PDB entry 3HQV | fiber diffraction, 5.16 A resolution (low resolution: residue-level contacts below are approximate; hydrogen-bond / salt-bridge calls are withheld) | chains A and B of the 3 polymer chains in the assembly

Chain A:
Protein: Collagen alpha-1(I) chain
From: Rattus norvegicus
Reference sequence: P02454 (CO1A1_RAT); residues 1-1056 here correspond to UniProt positions 152-1207 (UniProt number = residue number + 151)
Amino-acid sequence (1056 residues; each row starts with the number of its first residue):
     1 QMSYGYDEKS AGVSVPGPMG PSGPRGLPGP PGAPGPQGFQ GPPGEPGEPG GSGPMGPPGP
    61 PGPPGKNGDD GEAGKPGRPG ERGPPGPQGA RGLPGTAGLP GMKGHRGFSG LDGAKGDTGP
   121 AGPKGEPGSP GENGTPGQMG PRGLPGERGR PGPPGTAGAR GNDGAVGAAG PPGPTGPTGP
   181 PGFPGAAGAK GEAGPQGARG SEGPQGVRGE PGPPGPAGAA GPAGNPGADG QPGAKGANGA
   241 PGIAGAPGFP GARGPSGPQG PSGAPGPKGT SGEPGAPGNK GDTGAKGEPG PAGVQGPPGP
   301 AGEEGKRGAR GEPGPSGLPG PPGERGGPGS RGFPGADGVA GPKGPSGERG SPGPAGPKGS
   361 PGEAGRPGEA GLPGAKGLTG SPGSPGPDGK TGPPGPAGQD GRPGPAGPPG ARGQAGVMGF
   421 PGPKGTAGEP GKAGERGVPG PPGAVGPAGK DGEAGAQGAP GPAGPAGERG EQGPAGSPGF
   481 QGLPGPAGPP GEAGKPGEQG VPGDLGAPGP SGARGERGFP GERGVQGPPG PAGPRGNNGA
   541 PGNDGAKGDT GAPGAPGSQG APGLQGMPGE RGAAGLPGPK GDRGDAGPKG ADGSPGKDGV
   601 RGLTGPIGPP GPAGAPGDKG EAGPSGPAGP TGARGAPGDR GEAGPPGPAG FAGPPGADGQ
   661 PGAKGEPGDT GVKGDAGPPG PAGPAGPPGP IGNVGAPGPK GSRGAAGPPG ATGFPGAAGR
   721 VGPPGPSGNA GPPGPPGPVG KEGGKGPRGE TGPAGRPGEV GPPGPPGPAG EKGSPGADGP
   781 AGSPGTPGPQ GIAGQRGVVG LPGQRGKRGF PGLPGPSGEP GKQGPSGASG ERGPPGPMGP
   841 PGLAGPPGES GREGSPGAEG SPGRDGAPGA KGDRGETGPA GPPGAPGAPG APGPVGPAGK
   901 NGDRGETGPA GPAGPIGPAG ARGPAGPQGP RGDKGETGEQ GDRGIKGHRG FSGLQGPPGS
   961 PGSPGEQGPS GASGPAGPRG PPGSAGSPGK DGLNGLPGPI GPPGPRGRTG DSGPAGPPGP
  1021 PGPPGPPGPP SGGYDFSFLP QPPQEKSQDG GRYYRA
Not modelled in the structure: 1055-1056
Modified positions: Pro28, Pro31, Pro34, Pro43, Pro46, Pro49, Pro61, Pro64, Pro79, Pro85, Pro94, Pro100, Pro127, Pro130, Pro136, Pro145, Pro151, Pro154, Pro172, Pro181, Pro184, Pro211, Pro214, Pro226, Pro232, Pro241, Pro247, Pro250, Pro265, Pro274, Pro277, Pro289, Pro298, Pro313, Pro319, Pro322, Pro328, Pro334, Pro352, Pro361, Pro367, Pro373, Pro382, Pro385, Pro394, Pro403, Pro409, Pro421, Pro430, Pro439, Pro442, Pro460, Pro478, Pro484, Pro490, Pro496, Pro502, Pro508, Pro520, Pro529, Pro541, Pro553, Pro556, Pro562, Pro568, Pro577, Pro610, Pro616, Pro637, Pro646, Pro655, Pro661, Pro667, Pro679, Pro688, Pro697, Pro709, Pro715, Pro724, Pro733, Pro736, Pro757, Pro763, Pro766, Pro775, Pro784, Pro802, Pro811, Pro814, Pro820, Pro835, Pro841, Pro847, Pro856, Pro862, Pro868, Pro883, Pro886, Pro889, Pro958, Pro961, Pro964, Pro982, Pro988, Pro997, Pro1002, Pro1003, Pro1018, Pro1021, Pro1024, Pro1027 (4-hydroxyproline; HYP); Lys103, Lys700, Lys934, Lys946 (5-hydroxylysine; LYZ)
Swiss-Prot annotation at these positions:
  - region: Gln1 to Pro16 (Nonhelical region (N-terminal)), Gly1025 to Asp1035 (Major antigenic determinant (of neutral salt-extracted rat skin collagen)), Ser1031 to Ala1056 (Nonhelical region (C-terminal))
  - motif (Cell attachment site): Arg583 to Asp585, Arg931 to Asp933
  - modified residue: Gln1 (Pyrrolidone carboxylic acid), Lys9 (Allysine), Ser10 (Phosphoserine), Pro28 (4-hydroxyproline), Pro31 (4-hydroxyproline), Pro34 (4-hydroxyproline), Pro43 (4-hydroxyproline), Pro46 (4-hydroxyproline), Pro49 (4-hydroxyproline), Pro64 (4-hydroxyproline), Pro79 (4-hydroxyproline), Pro85 (4-hydroxyproline), Pro94 (4-hydroxyproline), Pro100 (4-hydroxyproline), Ser109 (Phosphoserine), Pro127 (4-hydroxyproline), Pro130 (4-hydroxyproline), Pro136 (4-hydroxyproline), Pro145 (4-hydroxyproline), Pro151 (4-hydroxyproline) and 100 more in UniProt

Chain B:
Protein: Collagen alpha-2(I) chain
From: Rattus norvegicus
Reference sequence: P02466 (CO1A2_RAT); residues -1 to 1026 here correspond to UniProt positions 86-1113 (UniProt number = residue number + 87)
Amino-acid sequence (1028 residues; numbered -1 to 1026; the number before each row is that of its first residue; numbers below 1 keep their minus sign (Gln-1 is residue -1)):
    -1 QYSDKGVSAG PGPMGLMGPR GPPGAVGAPG PQGFQGPAGE PGEPGQTGPA GSRGPAGPPG
    59 KAGEDGHPGK PGRPGERGVV GPQGARGFPG TPGLPGFKGI RGHNGLDGLK GQPGAQGVKG
   119 EPGAPGENGT PGQAGARGLP GERGRVGAPG PAGARGSDGS VGPVGPAGPI GSAGPPGFPG
   179 APGPKGELGP VGNPGPAGPA GPRGEAGLPG LSGPVGPPGN PGANGLTGAK GATGLPGVAG
   239 APGLPGPRGI PGPVGAAGAT GPRGLVGEPG PAGSKGETGN KGEPGSAGAQ GPPGPSGEEG
   299 KRGSPGEPGS AGPAGPPGLR GSPGSRGLPG ADGRAGVMGP PGNRGSTGPA GVRGPNGDAG
   359 RPGEPGLMGP RGLPGSPGNV GPAGKEGPVG LPGIDGRPGP IGPAGPRGEA GNIGFPGPKG
   419 PSGDPGKPGE KGHPGLAGAR GAPGPDGNNG AQGPPGPQGV QGGKGEQGPA GPPGFQGLPG
   479 PSGTAGEVGK PGERGLPGEF GLPGPAGPRG ERGPPGESGA AGPSGPIGIR GPSGAPGPDG
   539 NKGEAGAVGA PGSAGASGPG GLPGERGAAG IPGGKGEKGE TGLRGEIGNP GRDGARGAPG
   599 AIGAPGPAGA SGDRGEAGAA GPSGPAGPRG SPGERGEVGP AGPNGFAGPA GSAGQPGAKG
   659 EKGTKGPKGE NGIVGPTGPV GAAGPSGPNG PPGPAGSRGD GGPPGMTGFP GAAGRTGPPG
   719 PSGITGPPGP PGAAGKEGIR GPRGDQGPVG RTGEIGASGP PGFAGEKGPS GEPGTTGPPG
   779 TAGPQGLLGA PGILGLPGSR GERGQPGIAG ALGEPGPLGI AGPPGARGPP GAVGSPGVNG
   839 APGEAGRDGN PGSDGPPGRD GQPGHKGERG YPGNIGPTGA AGAPGPHGSV GPAGKHGNRG
   899 EPGPAGSVGP VGAVGPRGPS GPQGIRGDKG EPGDKGARGL PGLKGHNGLQ GLPGLAGLHG
   959 DQGAPGPVGP AGPRGPAGPS GPIGKDGRSG HPGPVGPAGV RGSQGSQGPA GPPGPPGPPG
  1019 PPGVSGGG
Not modelled in the structure: -1 to 0
Modified positions: Pro21, Pro27, Pro39, Pro42, Pro57, Pro66, Pro72, Pro87, Pro90, Pro93, Pro111, Pro120, Pro123, Pro129, Pro138, Pro147, Pro174, Pro177, Pro180, Pro192, Pro207, Pro216, Pro234, Pro240, Pro243, Pro249, Pro267, Pro282, Pro291, Pro315, Pro321, Pro327, Pro360, Pro363, Pro372, Pro375, Pro390, Pro396, Pro414, Pro423, Pro426, Pro441, Pro453, Pro471, Pro477, Pro489, Pro501, Pro513, Pro534, Pro561, Pro570, Pro597, Pro603, Pro654, Pro708, Pro717, Pro726, Pro729, Pro771, Pro777, Pro789, Pro795, Pro804, Pro813, Pro822, Pro828, Pro834, Pro840, Pro849, Pro855, Pro861, Pro870, Pro1011, Pro1014, Pro1017 (4-hydroxyproline; HYP); Lys96, Lys117, Lys183, Lys228, Lys273, Lys657, Lys933 (5-hydroxylysine; LYZ)
Swiss-Prot annotation at these positions:
  - motif (Cell attachment site): Arg696 to Asp698, Arg741 to Asp743, Arg924 to Asp926
  - modified residue: Gln-1 (Pyrrolidone carboxylic acid), Lys3 (Allysine)

How chain A and chain B interact:
Pairs across the interface (213):
  Gly26(A) - Gly19(B)
  Gly41(A) - Gly34(B)
  Gly47(A) - Gly40(B)
  Ser52(A) - Gly43(B)
  Ser52(A) - Gln44(B)
  Gly92(A) - Gly85(B)
  Gly104(A) - Gly97(B)
  Gly110(A) - Gly103(B)
  Pro127(A) - Gly118(B)
  Gly128(A) - Gly118(B)
  Pro130(A) - Gly121(B)
  Asn133(A) - Gly124(B)
  Met139(A) - Gly130(B)
  Arg142(A) - Gly133(B)
  Arg150(A) - Gly142(B)
  Pro151(A) - Gly142(B)
  Arg160(A) - Gly151(B)
  Gly161(A) - Gly154(B)
  Gly164(A) - Gly157(B)
  Gly167(A) - Gly160(B)
  Gly170(A) - Gly163(B)
  Gly173(A) - Gly166(B)
  Pro181(A) - Gly175(B)
  Gly182(A) - Gly175(B)
  Ala187(A) - Gly181(B)
  Gly191(A) - Gly184(B)
  Ala193(A) - Gly187(B)
  Gly203(A) - Gly196(B)
  Gly206(A) - Gly199(B)
  Gly209(A) - Gly202(B)
  Pro211(A) - Gly205(B)
  Pro214(A) - Gly208(B)
  Gly215(A) - Gly208(B)
  Gly221(A) - Gly214(B)
  Gln231(A) - Gly223(B)
  Gly239(A) - Thr231(B)
  Gly242(A) - Gly235(B)
  Gly245(A) - Gly238(B)
  Ala246(A) - Gly238(B)
  Gly248(A) - Gly241(B)
  Pro250(A) - Leu242(B)
  Gly263(A) - Gly256(B)
  Gly269(A) - Gly262(B)
  Gly272(A) - Val264(B)
  Pro274(A) - Gly265(B)
  Gly278(A) - Ala270(B)
  Asn279(A) - Gly271(B)
  Lys280(A) - Gly271(B)
  Lys280(A) - Ser272(B)
  Gly290(A) - Gly283(B)
  Gly293(A) - Gly286(B)
  Gly299(A) - Gly292(B)
  Gly305(A) - Gly298(B)
  Gly308(A) - Arg300(B)
  Gly308(A) - Gly301(B)
  Gly320(A) - Gly313(B)
  Gly326(A) - Gly319(B)
  Gly329(A) - Gly322(B)
  Gly341(A) - Ala333(B)
  Gly341(A) - Gly334(B)
  Gly350(A) - Gly343(B)
  Pro352(A) - Thr345(B)
  Gly356(A) - Gly349(B)
  Lys358(A) - Gly352(B)
  Gly359(A) - Gly352(B)
  Pro361(A) - Asn354(B)
  Pro361(A) - Gly355(B)
  Gly362(A) - Gly355(B)
  Gly368(A) - Gly361(B)
  Ala370(A) - Gly364(B)
  Gly371(A) - Gly364(B)
  Gly383(A) - Pro375(B)
  Gly383(A) - Gly376(B)
  Ser384(A) - Gly376(B)
  Pro385(A) - Asn377(B)
  Pro385(A) - Val378(B)
  Gly389(A) - Gly382(B)
  Gly395(A) - Val387(B)
  Gly398(A) - Pro390(B)
  Pro403(A) - Arg395(B)
  Pro409(A) - Pro401(B)
  Gly428(A) - Gly421(B)
  Pro430(A) - Gly424(B)
  Gly431(A) - Gly424(B)
  Gly434(A) - Gly427(B)
  Gly437(A) - Gly430(B)
  Pro439(A) - Pro432(B)
  Pro442(A) - Gly436(B)
  Gly443(A) - Gly436(B)
  Gly452(A) - Gly445(B)
  Ala463(A) - Gly454(B)
  Gly467(A) - Gly460(B)
  Gly476(A) - Gly469(B)
  Gly482(A) - Gly475(B)
  Ala493(A) - Gly487(B)
  Glu498(A) - Gly490(B)
  Gly506(A) - Gly499(B)
  Ala507(A) - Gly499(B)
  Gly515(A) - Arg507(B)
  Gly515(A) - Gly508(B)
  Glu516(A) - Gly508(B)
  Gly518(A) - Gly511(B)
  Gly527(A) - Gly520(B)
  Pro529(A) - Ser522(B)
  Gly530(A) - Ser522(B)
  Gly548(A) - Gly541(B)
  Gly551(A) - Gly544(B)
  Gly563(A) - Gly556(B)
  Gly569(A) - Gly562(B)
  Gly572(A) - Gly565(B)
  Gly581(A) - Gly574(B)
  Arg583(A) - Gly577(B)
  Gly584(A) - Lys576(B)
  Gly587(A) - Gly580(B)
  Gly590(A) - Arg582(B)
  Ala591(A) - Gly583(B)
  Asp592(A) - Gly583(B)
  Gly593(A) - Glu584(B)
  Gly593(A) - Ile585(B)
  Asp598(A) - Arg590(B)
  Gly599(A) - Asp591(B)
  Gly599(A) - Gly592(B)
  Pro610(A) - Ala602(B)
  Gly614(A) - Ala606(B)
  Gly614(A) - Gly607(B)
  Gly617(A) - Gly610(B)
  Asp618(A) - Gly610(B)
  Lys619(A) - Gly610(B)
  Lys619(A) - Asp611(B)
  Glu621(A) - Gly613(B)
  Ala622(A) - Glu614(B)
  Gly623(A) - Ala615(B)
  Gly629(A) - Gly622(B)
  Thr631(A) - Pro623(B)
  Gly632(A) - Ala624(B)
  Arg634(A) - Gly625(B)
  Gly638(A) - Gly631(B)
  Gly644(A) - Val636(B)
  Gly650(A) - Gly643(B)
  Gly656(A) - Ala648(B)
  Gly662(A) - Gly655(B)
  Gly665(A) - Gly658(B)
  Gly668(A) - Gly661(B)
  Gly677(A) - Asn669(B)
  Gly689(A) - Gly682(B)
  Gly692(A) - Gly685(B)
  Val694(A) - Gly688(B)
  Pro697(A) - Gly691(B)
  Lys700(A) - Gly694(B)
  Ser702(A) - Gly694(B)
  Gly704(A) - Gly697(B)
  Gly710(A) - Gly703(B)
  Thr712(A) - Met704(B)
  Ser727(A) - Ser720(B)
  Gly755(A) - Gly748(B)
  Arg756(A) - Gly748(B)
  Glu759(A) - Gly751(B)
  Gly767(A) - Gly760(B)
  Gly782(A) - Gly775(B)
  Pro784(A) - Pro776(B)
  Gly809(A) - Gly802(B)
  Gly815(A) - Gly808(B)
  Ser817(A) - Ala809(B)
  Gly818(A) - Gly811(B)
  Pro820(A) - Glu812(B)
  Gly824(A) - Gly817(B)
  Gly827(A) - Gly820(B)
  Gly833(A) - Gly826(B)
  Pro835(A) - Pro827(B)
  Gly836(A) - Gly829(B)
  Gly845(A) - Gly838(B)
  Gly851(A) - Gly844(B)
  Gly854(A) - Gly847(B)
  Pro856(A) - Asn848(B)
  Gly869(A) - Pro861(B)
  Thr877(A) - Gly868(B)
  Ala880(A) - Gly871(B)
  Gly893(A) - His885(B)
  Gly896(A) - Val888(B)
  Ala898(A) - Gly889(B)
  Gly899(A) - Gly892(B)
  Lys900(A) - Gly892(B)
  Asn901(A) - Lys893(B)
  Gly911(A) - Gly904(B)
  Ile916(A) - Val909(B)
  Gly917(A) - Gly910(B)
  Gly920(A) - Val912(B)
  Gly926(A) - Ser918(B)
  Arg931(A) - Gly922(B)
  Gly935(A) - Lys927(B)
  Glu936(A) - Gly928(B)
  Gly938(A) - Gly931(B)
  Gly941(A) - Gly934(B)
  His948(A) - Gly940(B)
  Gly950(A) - Gly943(B)
  Gly956(A) - Gly949(B)
  Gly959(A) - Pro951(B)
  Pro964(A) - Leu956(B)
  Ser973(A) - Pro965(B)
  Gly974(A) - Val966(B)
  Gly983(A) - Gly976(B)
  Ser984(A) - Gly976(B)
  Gly986(A) - Ser978(B)
  Gly986(A) - Gly979(B)
  Pro988(A) - Ile981(B)
  Gly989(A) - Ile981(B)
  Gly989(A) - Gly982(B)
  Pro997(A) - His989(B)
  Gly998(A) - Gly991(B)
  Pro1003(A) - Gly997(B)
  Gly1007(A) - Arg999(B)
  Arg1008(A) - Gly1000(B)
  Pro1018(A) - Gly1009(B)
Interface residues without a listed pair, chain A (379 interface residues in all): Arg25, Gly32, Ala33, Pro34, Gly44, Gly50, Gly51, Pro61, Pro64, Gly65, Ala73, Gly89, Leu93, Gly95, His105, Gly107, Leu111, Gly119, Lys124, Pro136, Gly140, Gly149, Gly155, Val166, Pro171, Pro172, Thr178, Gly185, Gly188, Gly194, Gly212, Ala223, Gly230, Pro232, Gly233, Lys235, Asn238, Pro241, Ala244, Phe249, Arg253, Gly257, Gly260, Ala264, Pro265, Gly281, Gly287, Pro289, Ala292, Pro300, Ala301, Gly302, Lys306, Arg310, Pro319, Gly323, Arg325, Ser330, Arg331, Asp337, Ala340, Pro342, Lys343, Gly347, Ser351, Gly353, Ala355, Pro367, Lys376, Gly377, Asp388, Ala397, Gly401, Ala406, Arg412, Lys424, Gly425, Ala427, Gly440, Ala448, Asp451, Ala454, Gly455, Gly458, Pro460, Pro462, Glu468, Arg469, Gln472, Gly473, Ala475, Ser477, Gly479, Phe480, Gln481, Gly485, Ala487, Gly497, Gly509, Arg517, Phe519, Pro520, Asn538, Pro541, Gly542, Ala552, Pro553, Leu564, Ala574, Gly575, Leu576, Pro577, Ala586, Lys589, Ser594, Pro595, Gly602, Ile607, Gly620, Ala633, Gly635, Arg640, Gly641, Ala643, Pro655, Asp658, Gly683, Ile691, Gly695, Gly701, Arg703, Gly707, Gly728, Ala730, Pro736, Gly737, Gly740, Glu742, Lys745, Pro757, Gly758, Ser783, Val799, Pro802, Arg805, Gly806, Arg808, Phe810, Pro811, Pro816, Glu819, Gly821, Met838, Pro846, Pro847, Ser850, Glu853, Gly857, Gly866, Ala867, Gly875, Pro889, Gly902, Asp903, Arg904, Ala913, Gly914, Gly923, Lys934, Lys946, Gly947, Arg949, Phe951, Pro958, Glu966, Gly995, Pro999, Ile1000, Gly1001, Arg1006
Interface residues without a listed pair, chain B (348 interface residues in all): Pro17, Arg18, Gly25, Gln33, Gly37, Pro53, Ala54, Gly55, Pro56, Gly58, Gly67, Gly82, Gly88, Arg99, Gly100, Gly112, Val116, Glu119, Gly127, Arg141, Arg143, Gly148, Gly172, Gly178, Gly217, Leu224, Gly226, Gly229, Ala230, Gly232, Val236, Ala237, Gly244, Pro249, Gly250, Gly253, Gly259, Arg261, Glu266, Pro269, Gly280, Ser284, Pro291, Pro293, Gly295, Ser302, Gly316, Pro321, Ser323, Gly331, Arg332, Gly340, Gly346, Val350, Pro353, Gly370, Gly379, Ala381, Gly388, Gly391, Gly394, Pro398, Ala402, Gly403, Gly418, Pro419, Ser420, Gly442, Asp444, Asn447, Gly448, Gly451, Pro452, Gln459, Gly461, Gly463, Glu464, Gln465, Gly466, Pro467, Gly472, Phe473, Gly478, Pro479, Pro501, Glu509, Pro512, Gly514, Pro521, Pro530, Ala533, Gly535, Ala566, Ala567, Gly568, Leu581, Gly586, Asn587, Gly589, Gly595, Gly598, Gly601, Ser609, Arg612, Arg627, Glu632, Gly634, Gly637, Phe644, Gly649, Gly652, Gly676, Gly700, Pro719, Gly721, Pro728, Pro729, Gly730, Gly733, Lys734, Gly736, Ile737, Val747, Arg749, Thr774, Gly790, Leu794, Gly799, Glu800, Gln803, Gly814, Ala830, Ala839, Gly841, Arg845, Asp846, Gly850, Gly859, Gly862, Gly880, Ala891, Gly895, Asn896, Val906, Gly907, Arg915, Gly916, Leu938, Leu941, Lys942, Gly955, Gly958, Gly964, Ala975, Pro980, Gly988, Pro990, Gly994

In short:
379 residues of chain A face 348 of chain B across their interface.
Chain A is Collagen alpha-1(I) chain and chain B is Collagen alpha-2(I) chain, both from Rattus norvegicus;
the structure, Low resolution, molecular envelope structure of type I collagen in situ, was determined by
fiber diffraction together with 3HR2 from the same study.
